3NE1 - chains A and C of the 3 polymer chains in the assembly; structure by X-ray diffraction, 2.51 A resolution.

[Chain A (and C)]
Protein: Holo-[acyl-carrier-protein] synthase
Organism: Mycobacterium tuberculosis
Notes: EC 2.7.8.7; chain C of this document is another copy of the same molecule, construct and numbering; everything in this record applies to it too
UniProt: P0A4W8 (ACPS_MYCTU); numbering as in UniProt (aligned over 1-130)
Sequence (130 residues; row label = number of the first residue in the row):
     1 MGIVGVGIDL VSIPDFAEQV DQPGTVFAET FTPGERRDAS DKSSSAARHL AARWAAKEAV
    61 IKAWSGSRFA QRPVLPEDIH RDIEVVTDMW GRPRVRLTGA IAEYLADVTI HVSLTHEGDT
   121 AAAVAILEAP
Unresolved in the structure: 1

[Interface between chain A and chain C]
Residue-residue contacts - 26 pairs, chain A then chain C:
  Gly-2(A) / Glu-128(C)
  Ile-3(A) / His-111(C)  hydrogen bond (backbone-side chain)
  Ile-3(A) / Glu-128(C)  hydrogen bond (backbone-side chain)
  Val-6(A) / His-111(C)
  Val-6(A) / Ser-113(C)
  Gly-7(A) / Ser-113(C)
  Ile-8(A) / Ser-113(C)  hydrogen bond (backbone-side chain)
  Ile-8(A) / Leu-114(C)
  Ile-8(A) / Thr-115(C)
  Ile-8(A) / Val-124(C)  hydrophobic
  Asp-9(A) / Thr-115(C)  hydrogen bond
  Leu-10(A) / Thr-115(C)  hydrogen bond (backbone-side chain)
  Leu-10(A) / Glu-117(C)
  Leu-10(A) / Thr-120(C)
  Val-11(A) / Glu-117(C)
  Ser-12(A) / Glu-117(C)
  Lys-62(A) / Leu-114(C)  hydrogen bond (side chain-backbone)
  Lys-62(A) / Thr-115(C)
  Ser-65(A) / Arg-92(C)  hydrogen bond (backbone-side chain)
  Arg-68(A) / His-111(C)  hydrogen bond
  Ala-70(A) / Arg-92(C)  hydrogen bond (backbone-side chain)
  Gln-71(A) / Arg-92(C)  hydrogen bond (backbone-side chain)
  Arg-72(A) / Trp-90(C)
  Arg-72(A) / Arg-92(C)
  Val-74(A) / Arg-92(C)
  Thr-120(A) / Glu-117(C)
Interface residues without a listed pair, chain A (19 interface residues in all): Gly-66, Val-124
Interface residues without a listed pair, chain C (14 interface residues in all): Val-112, Ala-122, Ala-123, Ile-126

[In short]
19 residues of chain A and 14 residues of chain C are in contact; the contacts include 10 hydrogen bonds.
Polar pairs include Ile-3(A)/His-111(C), Ile-3(A)/Glu-128(C) and Ile-8(A)/Ser-113(C).
Both chains are Holo-[acyl-carrier-protein] synthase (Mycobacterium tuberculosis). Entry 3NE1 (Mycobacterium
tuberculosis Acyl Carrier Protein Synthase in complex with sulfate ion) was determined by X-ray diffraction,
deposited together with 3NFD, 3NE9 and 3NE3.
